2GPL - chains F and G of the 28 polymer chains in the assembly; structure by X-ray diffraction, 2.81 A resolution.

== Chain F ==
Protein: Proteasome component C1
From: Saccharomyces cerevisiae
Notes: EC 3.4.25.1
UniProt: P21242 (PSA3_YEAST); the construct lacks a stretch of the UniProt sequence and is renumbered around it, so the offset changes along the chain: 5-180 = UniProt 4-179; 184-199 = UniProt 186-201; 201-206 = UniProt 202-207; 207-218 = UniProt 210-221; 1 more segments
Sequence (244 residues; each row starts with the number of its first residue; note: 4 numbers in that range are skipped by the numbering (no residue carries them; nothing is unmodelled there); a row labelled like 18A-18F holds insertion residues (18A, then the next letters in order)):
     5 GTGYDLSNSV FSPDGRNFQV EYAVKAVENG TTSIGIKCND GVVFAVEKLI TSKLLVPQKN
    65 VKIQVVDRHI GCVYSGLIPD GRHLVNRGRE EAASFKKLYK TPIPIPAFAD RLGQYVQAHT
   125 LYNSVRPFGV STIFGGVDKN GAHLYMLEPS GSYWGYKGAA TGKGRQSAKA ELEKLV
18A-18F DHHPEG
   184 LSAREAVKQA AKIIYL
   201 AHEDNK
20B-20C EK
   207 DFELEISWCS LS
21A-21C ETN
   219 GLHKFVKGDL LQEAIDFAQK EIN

== Chain G ==
Protein: Proteasome component C7-alpha
From: Saccharomyces cerevisiae
Notes: EC 3.4.25.1
UniProt: P21243 (PSA6_YEAST); the construct lacks a stretch of the UniProt sequence and is renumbered around it, so the offset changes along the chain: 6-34 = UniProt 10-38; 35-143 = UniProt 40-148; 144-179 = UniProt 150-185; 186-218 = UniProt 199-231; 1 more segments
Sequence (243 residues; numbered 6 to 240 plus 14 insertion-coded residues; 6 numbers in that range are skipped by the numbering (no residue carries them; nothing is unmodelled there); the number before each row is that of its first residue; a row labelled like 17A-17E holds insertion residues (17A, then the next letters in order)):
     6 AGYDRHITIF SPEGRLYQVE YAFKATNQT
   34A N
    35 INSLAVRGKD CTVVISQKKV PDKLLDPTTV SYIFCISRTI GMVVNGPIPD ARNAALRAKA
    95 EAAEFRYKYG YDMPCDVLAK RMANLSQIYT QRAYMRPLGV ILTFVSVDE
   14A E
   144 LGPSIYKTDP AGYYVGYKAT ATGPKQQEIT TNLENH
17A-17E FKKSK
18A-18D IDHI
   184 N
18G-18H EE
   18M S
   186 WEKVVEFAIT HMIDALGTEF SKNDLEVGVA TKD
   220 KFFTLSAENI EERLVAIAEQ D

== Chain F / chain G interface ==
Contacting residue pairs (64):
  Thr-6(F) / His-11(G)  hydrogen bond (backbone-side chain)
  Gly-7(F) / His-11(G)
  Tyr-8(F) / Arg-10(G)
  Tyr-8(F) / His-11(G)
  Tyr-8(F) / Tyr-26(G)  hydrogen bond
  Ser-13(F) / Arg-130(G)
  Val-14(F) / His-11(G)
  Val-14(F) / Gln-23(G)
  Phe-15(F) / Gln-23(G)  hydrogen bond (backbone-side chain)
  Phe-15(F) / Tyr-26(G)
  Phe-15(F) / Ala-27(G)  hydrophobic
  Phe-15(F) / Ala-30(G)  hydrophobic
  Phe-15(F) / Arg-130(G)
  Phe-15(F) / Pro-131(G)
  Phe-15(F) / Gly-133(G)
  Ser-16(F) / Tyr-26(G)
  Pro-17(F) / Tyr-26(G)  hydrophobic
  Pro-17(F) / Lys-29(G)
  Asp-18A(F) / Lys-57(G)  salt bridge
  Gly-19(F) / Tyr-26(G)
  Gly-19(F) / Lys-29(G)
  Gly-19(F) / Ala-30(G)
  Gly-19(F) / Gln-33(G)
  Lys-41(F) / Asp-60(G)  salt bridge
  Asp-114(F) / Arg-86(G)
  Gln-118(F) / Arg-86(G)  hydrogen bond (side chain-backbone)
  Gln-118(F) / Asn-87(G)
  Gln-118(F) / Leu-90(G)
  Gln-121(F) / Pro-83(G)
  Gln-121(F) / Asp-84(G)
  Gln-121(F) / Asn-87(G)  hydrogen bond
  Gln-121(F) / Arg-130(G)
  Gln-121(F) / Leu-132(G)
  Thr-124(F) / Arg-130(G)  hydrogen bond (backbone-side chain)
  Leu-125(F) / Tyr-128(G)
  Leu-125(F) / Arg-130(G)
  Tyr-126(F) / Tyr-128(G)
  Tyr-126(F) / Met-129(G)  hydrophobic
  Ser-154(F) / Pro-83(G)
  Gly-155(F) / Pro-83(G)
  Ser-156(F) / Ile-82(G)
  Tyr-157(F) / Arg-86(G)  hydrogen bond (backbone-side chain)
  Trp-158(F) / Leu-59(G)  hydrophobic
  Trp-158(F) / Thr-63(G)
  Trp-158(F) / Val-64(G)  hydrophobic
  Trp-158(F) / Ser-65(G)
  Trp-158(F) / Tyr-66(G)
  Trp-158(F) / Ile-82(G)  hydrophobic
  Trp-158(F) / Arg-86(G)
  Gly-159(F) / Leu-59(G)
  Gly-159(F) / Asp-60(G)  hydrogen bond (backbone-backbone)
  Gly-159(F) / Thr-63(G)  hydrogen bond (backbone-side chain)
  Tyr-160(F) / Leu-58(G)
  Tyr-160(F) / Leu-59(G)
  Tyr-160(F) / Asp-60(G)
  Lys-161(F) / Lys-57(G)  hydrogen bond (side chain-backbone)
  Lys-161(F) / Leu-58(G)  hydrogen bond (backbone-backbone)
  Lys-161(F) / Leu-59(G)
  Gly-162(F) / Leu-58(G)
  Lys-173(F) / Leu-58(G)
  Leu-176(F) / Leu-58(G)  hydrophobic
  Glu-177(F) / Lys-57(G)  salt bridge
  Glu-177(F) / Leu-58(G)
  Val-180(F) / Leu-58(G)  hydrophobic
Other interface residues (no listed pair), chain F (32 interface residues in all): Asp-18, Arg-20
Other interface residues (no listed pair), chain G (30 interface residues in all): Asp-56, Pro-61

== Summary ==
The interface between chain F and chain G involves 32 residues on one side and 30 on the other, with 11
hydrogen bonds and 3 salt bridges. Polar pairs include Asp-18A(F)/Lys-57(G), Lys-41(F)/Asp-60(G) and
Glu-177(F)/Lys-57(G).
Here chain F is Proteasome component C1 and chain G is Proteasome component C7-alpha, both from Saccharomyces
cerevisiae. Entry 2GPL (TMC-95 based biphenyl-ether macrocycles: specific proteasome inhibitors) was
determined by X-ray diffraction.
